PDB entry 4A3M | X-ray diffraction, 3.90 A resolution | chains A and I of the 15 polymer chains in the assembly

[Chain A]
Protein: DNA-directed RNA polymerase II subunit RPB1
Organism: Saccharomyces cerevisiae
Notes: EC 2.7.7.6
Reference sequence: P04050 (RPB1_YEAST); numbering as in UniProt (aligned over 1-1732)
Amino-acid sequence (1732 residues; numbered 1 to 1732; the number before each row is that of its first residue):
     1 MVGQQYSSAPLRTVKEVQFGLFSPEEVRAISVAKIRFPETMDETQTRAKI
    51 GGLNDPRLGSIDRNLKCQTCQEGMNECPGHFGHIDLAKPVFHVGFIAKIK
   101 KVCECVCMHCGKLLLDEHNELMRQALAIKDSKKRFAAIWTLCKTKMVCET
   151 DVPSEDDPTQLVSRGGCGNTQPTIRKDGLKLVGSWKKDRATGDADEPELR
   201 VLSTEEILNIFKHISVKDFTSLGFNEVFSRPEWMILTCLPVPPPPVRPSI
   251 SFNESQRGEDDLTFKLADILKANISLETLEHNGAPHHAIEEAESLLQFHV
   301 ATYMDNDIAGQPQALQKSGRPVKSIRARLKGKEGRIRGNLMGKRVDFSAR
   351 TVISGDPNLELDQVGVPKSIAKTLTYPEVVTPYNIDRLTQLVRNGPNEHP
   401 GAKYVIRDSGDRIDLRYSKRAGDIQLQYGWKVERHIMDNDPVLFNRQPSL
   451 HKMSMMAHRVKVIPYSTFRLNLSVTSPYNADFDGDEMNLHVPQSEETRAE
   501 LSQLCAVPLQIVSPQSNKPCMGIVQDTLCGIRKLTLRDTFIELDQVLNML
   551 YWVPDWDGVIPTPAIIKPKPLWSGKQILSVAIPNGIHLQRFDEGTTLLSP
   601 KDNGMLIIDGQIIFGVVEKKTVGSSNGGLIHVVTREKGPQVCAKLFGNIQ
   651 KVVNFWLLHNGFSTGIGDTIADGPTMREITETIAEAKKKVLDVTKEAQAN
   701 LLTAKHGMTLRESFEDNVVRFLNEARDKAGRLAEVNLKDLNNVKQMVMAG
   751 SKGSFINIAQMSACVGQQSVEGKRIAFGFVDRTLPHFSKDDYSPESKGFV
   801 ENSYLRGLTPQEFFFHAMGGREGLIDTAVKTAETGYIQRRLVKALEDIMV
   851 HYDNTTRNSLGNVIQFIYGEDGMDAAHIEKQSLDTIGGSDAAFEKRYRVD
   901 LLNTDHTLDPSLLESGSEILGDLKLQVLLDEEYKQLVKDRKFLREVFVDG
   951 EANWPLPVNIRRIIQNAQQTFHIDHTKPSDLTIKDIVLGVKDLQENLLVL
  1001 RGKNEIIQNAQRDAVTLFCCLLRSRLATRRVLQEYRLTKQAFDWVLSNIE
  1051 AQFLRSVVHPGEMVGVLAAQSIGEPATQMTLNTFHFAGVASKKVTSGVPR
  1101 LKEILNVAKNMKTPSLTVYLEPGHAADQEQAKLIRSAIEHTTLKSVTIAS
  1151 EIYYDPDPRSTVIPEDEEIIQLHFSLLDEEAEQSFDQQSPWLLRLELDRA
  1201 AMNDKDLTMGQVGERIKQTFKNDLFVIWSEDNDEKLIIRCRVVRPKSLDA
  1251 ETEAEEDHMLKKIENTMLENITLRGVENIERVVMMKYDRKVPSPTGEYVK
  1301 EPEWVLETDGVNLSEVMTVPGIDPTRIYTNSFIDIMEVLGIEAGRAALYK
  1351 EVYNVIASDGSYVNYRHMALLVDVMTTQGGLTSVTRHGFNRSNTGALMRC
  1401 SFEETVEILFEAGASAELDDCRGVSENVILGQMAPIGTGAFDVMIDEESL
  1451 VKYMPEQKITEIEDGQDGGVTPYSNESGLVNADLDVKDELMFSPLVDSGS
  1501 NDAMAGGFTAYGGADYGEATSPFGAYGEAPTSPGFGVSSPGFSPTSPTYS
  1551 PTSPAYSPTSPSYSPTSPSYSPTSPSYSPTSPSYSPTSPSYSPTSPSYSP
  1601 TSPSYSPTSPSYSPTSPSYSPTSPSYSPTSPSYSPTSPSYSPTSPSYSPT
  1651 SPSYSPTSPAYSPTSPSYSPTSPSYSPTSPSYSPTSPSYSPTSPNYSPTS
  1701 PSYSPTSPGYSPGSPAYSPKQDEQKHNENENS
Unresolved in the structure: 1-2, 1084-1091, 1177-1186, 1244-1253, 1456-1732
Curated features (UniProtKB/Swiss-Prot):
  - region: P248 to D260 (Lid loop), N306 to K323 (Rudder loop), P810 to E822 (Bridging helix)
  - binding site (Zn(2+)): C67, C70, C77, H80, C107, C110, C148, C167
  - binding site (Mg(2+)): D481, D483, D485
  - modified residue: T1471 (Phosphothreonine)
  - cross-link (Glycyl lysine isopeptide (Lys-Gly)): K695 (interchain with G-Cter in ubiquitin), K1246 (interchain with G-Cter in ubiquitin), K1350 (interchain with G-Cter in ubiquitin)
Ion coordination: Zn2+ site 1: C67, C70, C77, H80; Zn2+ site 2: C107, C110, C148, C167; Mg2+: D481, D483, D485 (shared with 1 residue of chain P)
Small-molecule neighbours: AMP-CPP (APC; diphosphomethylphosphonic acid adenosyl ester): R446, P448, N479, D481, D483, K752, L1081
What the authors report for this chain:
  - mutagenesis - Q1078N, Q1078S: abolished growth (citing earlier work)

[Chain I]
Protein: DNA-directed RNA polymerase II subunit RPB9
Organism: Saccharomyces cerevisiae
Reference sequence: P27999 (RPB9_YEAST); residue numbers follow UniProt; this construct covers 1-122
Amino-acid sequence (122 residues; numbered 1 to 122; the number before each row is that of its first residue):
     1 MTTFRFCRDCNNMLYPREDKENNRLLFECRTCSYVEEAGSPLVYRHELIT
    51 NIGETAGVVQDIGSDPTLPRSDRECPKCHSRENVFFQSQQRRKDTSMVLF
   101 FVCLSCSHIFTSDQKNKRTQFS
Unresolved in the structure: 1, 121-122
Curated features (UniProtKB/Swiss-Prot):
  - zinc finger: C7 to C32 (C4-type), S71 to T111 (TFIIS-type)
  - binding site (Zn(2+)): C7, C10, C29, C32, C75, C78, C103, C106
  - modified residue: S40 (Phosphoserine)
Ion coordination: Zn2+ site 1: C7, C10, C29, C32; Zn2+ site 2: C75, C78, C103, C106

[How chain A and chain I interact]
Contacting residue pairs - 69 pairs, chain A then chain I:
  A697(A) with M97(I), hydrophobic
  Q698(A) with M97(I); V98(I); L99(I); S112(I), hydrogen bond (backbone-side chain)
  A699(A) with S112(I); Q114(I), hydrogen bond (backbone-backbone)
  N700(A) with S96(I); V98(I); D113(I), hydrogen bond; K115(I), hydrogen bond (backbone-side chain)
  L701(A) with Q114(I); K115(I), hydrogen bond (backbone-side chain)
  T709(A) with K93(I); D94(I)
  L710(A) with S96(I); M97(I), hydrophobic
  R711(A) with Q87(I), hydrogen bond; K93(I); T95(I), hydrogen bond (side chain-backbone); S96(I); M97(I)
  F714(A) with M97(I), hydrophobic
  D781(A) with R91(I), salt bridge
  R782(A) with T67(I)
  S788(A) with T67(I); P69(I)
  K789(A) with D65(I), salt bridge; T67(I), hydrogen bond (backbone-backbone); P69(I)
  D790(A) with F86(I); Q87(I)
  Y792(A) with Q87(I), hydrogen bond
  K1144(A) with L48(I)
  T1147(A) with L48(I); I49(I)
  I1148(A) with E47(I); L48(I), hydrogen bond (backbone-backbone); I49(I), hydrogen bond (backbone-backbone)
  A1149(A) with R45(I); E47(I); L48(I), hydrophobic
  S1150(A) with R45(I); H46(I), hydrogen bond (backbone-backbone)
  E1151(A) with L42(I); Y44(I); R45(I), salt bridge
  I1152(A) with L42(I); V43(I), hydrogen bond (backbone-backbone); Y44(I), hydrogen bond (backbone-backbone)
  Y1153(A) with P41(I); L42(I)
  Y1154(A) with E18(I), hydrogen bond; N23(I); R24(I), hydrogen bond (side chain-backbone); L25(I), hydrophobic; P41(I), hydrogen bond (backbone-backbone)
  P1156(A) with N23(I)
  V1162(A) with P41(I), hydrophobic
  P1190(A) with E18(I)
  W1191(A) with L25(I), hydrophobic; V43(I), hydrophobic
  D1198(A) with I49(I)
  A1254(A) with K20(I)
  D1257(A) with P16(I)
  K1261(A) with Y44(I)
  E1264(A) with Y44(I), hydrogen bond; H46(I), salt bridge
  L1268(A) with L48(I), hydrophobic
Other interface residues (no listed pair), chain A (36 interface residues in all): L702, S1145
Other interface residues (no listed pair), chain I (35 interface residues in all): L68, Q89, R92

[Summary]
36 residues of chain A and 35 residues of chain I are in contact; the contacts include 18 hydrogen bonds and 4
salt bridges. Among the polar pairs are D781(A)-R91(I), K789(A)-D65(I) and E1151(A)-R45(I). Ligands of chain
A: AMP-CPP. From the paper: Q1078N and Q1078S of chain A abolish growth.
Here chain A is DNA-directed RNA polymerase II subunit RPB1 and chain I is DNA-directed RNA polymerase II
subunit RPB9, both from Saccharomyces cerevisiae. Entry 4A3M (RNA Polymerase II initial transcribing complex
with a 4nt DNA-RNA hybrid and soaked with AMPCPP) was determined by X-ray diffraction, deposited together with
4A3B, 4A3C, 4A3D, 4A3E, 4A3F, 4A3G and 4 further entries.
